PDB entry 3W33 | X-ray diffraction, 1.70 A resolution | chain A

Chain A:
Name: Epidermal growth factor receptor
Source organism: Homo sapiens
Notes: EC 2.7.10.1; fragment: Kinase domain
Reference sequence: P00533 (EGFR_HUMAN); residue numbers follow UniProt; this construct covers 696-1022
Sequence (330 residues; numbered 693 to 1022; the number before each row is that of its first residue):
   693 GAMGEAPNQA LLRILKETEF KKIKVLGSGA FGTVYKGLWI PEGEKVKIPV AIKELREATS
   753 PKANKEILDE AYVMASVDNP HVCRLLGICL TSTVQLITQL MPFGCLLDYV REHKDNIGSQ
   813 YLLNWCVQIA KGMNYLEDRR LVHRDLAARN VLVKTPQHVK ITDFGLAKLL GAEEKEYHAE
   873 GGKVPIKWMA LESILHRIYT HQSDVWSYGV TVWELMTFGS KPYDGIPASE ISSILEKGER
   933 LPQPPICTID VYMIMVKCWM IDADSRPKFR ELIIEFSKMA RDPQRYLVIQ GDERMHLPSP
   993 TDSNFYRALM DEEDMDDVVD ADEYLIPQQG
Unresolved in the structure: 693-700, 749-753, 863-874, 1004-1007, 1019-1022
Differences from the reference sequence: expression tag (693-695)
Small-molecule neighbours: 19b (W19; 4-{[4-(1-benzothiophen-4-yloxy)-3-chlorophenyl]amino}-N-(2-hydroxyethyl)-8,9-dihydro-7H-pyrimido[4,5-b]azepine-6-carboxamide): Leu718, Gly719, Ser720, Val726, Ala743, Ile744, Lys745, Met766, Cys775, Arg776, Leu777, Leu788, Ile789, Thr790, Gln791, Leu792, Met793, Gly796, Cys797, Leu844, Thr854, Asp855, Phe856, Leu858, Phe997, Leu1001
UniProt features mapped onto this chain:
  - active site: Asp837 (Proton acceptor)
  - binding site (ATP): Leu718 to Val726, Lys745, Thr790, Gln791, Asp855
  - site: Tyr1016 (Important for interaction with PIK3C2B)
  - modified residue: Lys745 (N6-(2-hydroxyisobutyryl)lysine), Tyr869 (Phosphotyrosine), Ser991 (Phosphoserine), Ser995 (Phosphoserine), Tyr998 (Phosphotyrosine), Tyr1016 (Phosphotyrosine)
  - cross-link (Glycyl lysine isopeptide (Lys-Gly)): Lys716 (interchain with G-Cter in ubiquitin), Lys737 (interchain with G-Cter in ubiquitin), Lys754 (interchain with G-Cter in ubiquitin), Lys757 (interchain with G-Cter in ubiquitin), Lys867 (interchain with G-Cter in ubiquitin), Lys929 (interchain with G-Cter in ubiquitin), Lys960 (interchain with G-Cter in ubiquitin), Lys970 (interchain with G-Cter in ubiquitin)
  - natural variant: Glu709 (E709A: Found in a lung cancer sample; E709G: Found in a lung cancer sample; E709K: Found in a lung cancer sample), Gly719 (G719A: Found in a lung cancer sample; G719C: Found in a lung cancer sample; G719D: Found in a lung cancer sample; G719S: Found in a lung cancer sample), Gly724 (G724S: Found in a lung cancer sample), Glu734 (E734K: Found in a lung cancer sample), Glu746 to Ser752 (sequence variant, change not given here; Found in a lung cancer sample), Glu746 to Thr751 (sequence variant, change not given here; Found in a lung cancer sample), Glu746 to Ala750 (deletion: Found in a lung cancer sample), Glu746 (deletion: Found in a lung cancer sample), Leu747 to Thr751 (deletion: Found in a lung cancer sample), Leu747 to Glu749 (deletion: Found in a lung cancer sample), Leu747 (L747F: Found in a lung cancer sample), Arg748 (R748P: Found in a lung cancer sample), 12 further natural variant entries in UniProt
  - mutagenesis: Pro699 (P699A: Reduced phosphorylation), Asn700 (N700A: Abolishes phosphorylation), Leu704 (L704A: Abolishes phosphorylation), Arg705 (R705A: Abolishes phosphorylation), Ile706 (I706A: Abolishes phosphorylation), Lys745 (K745A/M: Abolishes kinase activity), Asp974 (D974A: Strongly reduced phosphorylation), Arg977 (R977A: Reduced phosphorylation), Glu1005 to Asp1006 (Constitutively activated kinase), Tyr1016 (Y1016F: 50% decrease in interaction with PIK3C2B. 65% decrease in interaction with PIK3C2B; when associated with F-1197. Abolishes interaction with PIK3C2B; when associated with F-1197 and F-1092)

In short:
Ligands of chain A: 19b. UniProt lists active-site residue Asp837, 13 ATP-binding residues and 11 mutagenesis
sites.
Chain A is Epidermal growth factor receptor (Homo sapiens); the structure, EGFR kinase domain complexed with
compound 19b, was determined by X-ray diffraction, deposited together with 3W32.
